4TYU - chains A and B; structure by X-ray diffraction, 2.13 A resolution.

Chain A (and B):
Name: Single Domain Antibody
Source organism: Lama glama
Notes: antibody fragment or engineered binder; chain B of this document is another copy of the same molecule, construct and numbering; everything in this record applies to it too
Amino-acid sequence (133 residues; each row starts with the number of its first residue; numbers below 1 keep their minus sign (Gly-3 is residue -3)):
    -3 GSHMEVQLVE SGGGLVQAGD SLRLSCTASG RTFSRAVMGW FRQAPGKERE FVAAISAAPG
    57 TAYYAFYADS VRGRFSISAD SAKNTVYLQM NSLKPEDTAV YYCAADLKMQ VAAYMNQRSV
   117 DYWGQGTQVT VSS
Unresolved in the structure: -3 to -1

Chain A / chain B interface:
Residue-residue contacts (36):
  Met0(A) - Lys43(B)
  Met0(A) - Glu44(B)  hydrogen bond (backbone-backbone)
  Glu1(A) - Gly42(B)
  Glu1(A) - Lys43(B)  salt bridge
  Glu1(A) - Glu44(B)
  Val2(A) - Gln39(B)
  Val2(A) - Gly42(B)  hydrogen bond (backbone-backbone)
  Val2(A) - Lys43(B)
  Val2(A) - Glu44(B)
  Gln3(A) - Glu44(B)  hydrogen bond (backbone-side chain)
  Gln39(A) - Gln121(B)
  Gly42(A) - Glu1(B)
  Gly42(A) - Val2(B)  hydrogen bond (backbone-backbone)
  Lys43(A) - Met0(B)
  Lys43(A) - Glu1(B)
  Lys43(A) - Val2(B)
  Glu44(A) - Met0(B)  hydrogen bond (backbone-backbone)
  Glu44(A) - Glu1(B)
  Glu44(A) - Val2(B)
  Glu44(A) - Gln3(B)  hydrogen bond (side chain-backbone)
  Glu44(A) - Tyr118(B)
  Arg45(A) - Trp119(B)
  Val96(A) - Gln121(B)
  Tyr98(A) - Gln121(B)  hydrogen bond
  Gln113(A) - Asp117(B)
  Gln113(A) - Tyr118(B)
  Arg114(A) - Arg114(B)
  Arg114(A) - Val116(B)
  Arg114(A) - Asp117(B)
  Asp117(A) - Gln113(B)  hydrogen bond (backbone-side chain)
  Asp117(A) - Arg114(B)
  Tyr118(A) - Glu44(B)
  Tyr118(A) - Gln113(B)
  Trp119(A) - Arg45(B)
  Trp119(A) - Trp119(B)
  Gln121(A) - Tyr98(B)  hydrogen bond
Also at the interface, not in a pair above, chain A (20 interface residues in all): Leu4, Val116, Gly120
Also at the interface, not in a pair above, chain B (18 interface residues in all): Val96

Overview:
20 residues of chain A face 18 of chain B across their interface, with 9 hydrogen bonds and 1 salt bridge.
Polar contacts include Glu1(A)-Lys43(B), Gln3(A)-Glu44(B) and Tyr98(A)-Gln121(B).
Chain A and chain B are both Single Domain Antibody (Lama glama); the structure, Homodimeric Single Domain
Antibody (sdAb) against Staphylococcal enterotoxin B (SEB), was determined by X-ray diffraction, deposited
together with 4W68, 4W70, 4W81, 4U05 and 4U7S.
